7XO8 - chains A and D of the 6 polymer chains in the assembly; structure by electron microscopy, 3.48 A resolution.

Chain A:
Molecule: Spike glycoprotein
From: Severe acute respiratory syndrome coronavirus 2
Reference sequence: P0DTC2 (SPIKE_SARS2); aligned to UniProt positions 1-1270 over residues 4-1273 (the alignment contains insertions or deletions, so no single offset holds)
Chain sequence (1270 residues; each row starts with the number of its first residue):
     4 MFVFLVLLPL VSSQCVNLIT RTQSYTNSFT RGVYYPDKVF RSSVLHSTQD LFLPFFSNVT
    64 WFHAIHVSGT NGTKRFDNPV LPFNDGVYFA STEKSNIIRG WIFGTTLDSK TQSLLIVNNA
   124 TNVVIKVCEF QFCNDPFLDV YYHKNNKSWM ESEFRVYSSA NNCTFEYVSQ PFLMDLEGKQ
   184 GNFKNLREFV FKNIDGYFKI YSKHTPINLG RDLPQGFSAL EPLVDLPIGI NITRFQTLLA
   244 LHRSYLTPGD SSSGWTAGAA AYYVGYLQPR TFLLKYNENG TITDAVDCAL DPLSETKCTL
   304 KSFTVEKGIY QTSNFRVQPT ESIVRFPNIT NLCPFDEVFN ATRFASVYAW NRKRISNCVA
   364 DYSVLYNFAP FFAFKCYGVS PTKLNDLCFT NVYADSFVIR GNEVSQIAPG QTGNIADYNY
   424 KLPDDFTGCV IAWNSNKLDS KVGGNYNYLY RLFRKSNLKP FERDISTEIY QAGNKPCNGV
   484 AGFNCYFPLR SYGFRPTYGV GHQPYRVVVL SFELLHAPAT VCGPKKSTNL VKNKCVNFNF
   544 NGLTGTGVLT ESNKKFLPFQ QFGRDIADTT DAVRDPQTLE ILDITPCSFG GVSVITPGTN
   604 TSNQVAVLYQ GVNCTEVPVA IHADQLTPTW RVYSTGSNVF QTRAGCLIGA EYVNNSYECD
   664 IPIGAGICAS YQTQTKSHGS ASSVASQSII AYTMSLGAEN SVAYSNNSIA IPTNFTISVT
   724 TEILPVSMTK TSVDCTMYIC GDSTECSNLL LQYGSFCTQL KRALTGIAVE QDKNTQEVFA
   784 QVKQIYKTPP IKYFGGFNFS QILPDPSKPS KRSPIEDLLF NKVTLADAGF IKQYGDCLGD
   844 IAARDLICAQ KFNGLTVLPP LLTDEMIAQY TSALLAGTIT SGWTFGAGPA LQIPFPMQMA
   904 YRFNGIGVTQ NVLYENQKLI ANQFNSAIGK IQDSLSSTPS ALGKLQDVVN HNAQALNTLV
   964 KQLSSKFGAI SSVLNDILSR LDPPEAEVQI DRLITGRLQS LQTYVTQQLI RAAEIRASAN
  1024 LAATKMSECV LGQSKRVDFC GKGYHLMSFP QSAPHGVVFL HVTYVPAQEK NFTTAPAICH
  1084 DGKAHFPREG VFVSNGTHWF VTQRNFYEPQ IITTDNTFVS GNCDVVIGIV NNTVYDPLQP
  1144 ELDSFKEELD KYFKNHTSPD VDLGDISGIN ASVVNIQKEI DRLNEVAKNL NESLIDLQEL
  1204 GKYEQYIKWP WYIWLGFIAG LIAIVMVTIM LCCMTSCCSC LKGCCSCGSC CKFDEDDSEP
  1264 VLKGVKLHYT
Disordered / not traced: 4-26, 71-79, 143-156, 177-186, 211-214, 621-639, 677-689, 829-853, 1147-1273
Sequence notes: variant I22 (Thr19 in P0DTC2), S27 (Ala in P0DTC2), D142 (Gly in P0DTC2), G213 (Val in P0DTC2), D339 (Gly in P0DTC2), F371 (Ser in P0DTC2), P373 (Ser in P0DTC2), F375 (Ser in P0DTC2), A376 (Thr in P0DTC2), N405 (Asp in P0DTC2), S408 (Arg in P0DTC2), N417 (Lys in P0DTC2), K440 (Asn in P0DTC2), N477 (Ser in P0DTC2), K478 (Thr in P0DTC2), A484 (Glu in P0DTC2), R493 (Gln in P0DTC2), R498 (Gln in P0DTC2), Y501 (Asn in P0DTC2), H505 (Tyr in P0DTC2), G614 (Asp in P0DTC2), Y655 (His in P0DTC2), K679 (Asn in P0DTC2), H681 (Pro in P0DTC2), K764 (Asn in P0DTC2), Y796 (Asp in P0DTC2), H954 (Gln in P0DTC2), K969 (Asn in P0DTC2); engineered mutation G682 (Arg in P0DTC2), S683 (Arg in P0DTC2), S685 (Arg in P0DTC2), P817 (Phe in P0DTC2), P892 (Ala in P0DTC2), P899 (Ala in P0DTC2), P942 (Ala in P0DTC2), P986 (Lys in P0DTC2), P987 (Val in P0DTC2)
Cystine bridges: C131-C166, C291-C301, C480-C488, C538-C590, C617-C649, C662-C671, C738-C760, C743-C749, C1032-C1043, C1082-C1126
Covalently attached groups: N-acetylglucosamine (NAG) linked to N61, N122, N331, N603, N616, N657, N709, N801, N1074, N1098, N1134
UniProt features mapped onto this chain:
  - lipidation (S-palmitoyl cysteine): C1243, C1250, C1253
  - glycosylation (N-linked (GlcNAc...) asparagine): N20 (complex), N125 (hybrid), N334 (complex), N606 (hybrid)

Chain D:
Molecule: Angiotensin-converting enzyme 2
From: Homo sapiens
Notes: EC 3.4.17.23, 3.4.17.-
Reference sequence: Q9BYF1 (ACE2_HUMAN); numbering as in UniProt (aligned over 1-805)
Chain sequence (805 residues; numbered 1 to 805; the number before each row is that of its first residue):
     1 MSSSSWLLLS LVAVTAAQST IEEQAKTFLD KFNHEAEDLF YQSSLASWNY NTNITEENVQ
    61 NMNNAGDKWS AFLKEQSTLA QMYPLQEIQN LTVKLQLQAL QQNGSSVLSE DKSKRLNTIL
   121 NTMSTIYSTG KVCNPDNPQE CLLLEPGLNE IMANSLDYNE RLWAWESWRS EVGKQLRPLY
   181 EEYVVLKNEM ARANHYEDYG DYWRGDYEVN GVDGYDYSRG QLIEDVEHTF EEIKPLYEHL
   241 HAYVRAKLMN AYPSYISPIG CLPAHLLGDM WGRFWTNLYS LTVPFGQKPN IDVTDAMVDQ
   301 AWDAQRIFKE AEKFFVSVGL PNMTQGFWEN SMLTDPGNVQ KAVCHPTAWD LGKGDFRILM
   361 CTKVTMDDFL TAHHEMGHIQ YDMAYAAQPF LLRNGANEGF HEAVGEIMSL SAATPKHLKS
   421 IGLLSPDFQE DNETEINFLL KQALTIVGTL PFTYMLEKWR WMVFKGEIPK DQWMKKWWEM
   481 KREIVGVVEP VPHDETYCDP ASLFHVSNDY SFIRYYTRTL YQFQFQEALC QAAKHEGPLH
   541 KCDISNSTEA GQKLFNMLRL GKSEPWTLAL ENVVGAKNMN VRPLLNYFEP LFTWLKDQNK
   601 NSFVGWSTDW SPYADQSIKV RISLKSALGD KAYEWNDNEM YLFRSSVAYA MRQYFLKVKN
   661 QMILFGEEDV RVANLKPRIS FNFFVTAPKN VSDIIPRTEV EKAIRMSRSR INDAFRLNDN
   721 SLEFLGIQPT LGPPNQPPVS IWLIVFGVVM GVIVVGIVIL IFTGIRDRKK KNKARSGENP
   781 YASIDISKGE NNPGFQNTDD VQTSF
Disordered / not traced: 1-18, 614-805
Covalently attached groups: N-acetylglucosamine (NAG) linked to N90, N546
Metal / ion sites: Zn2+: H374, E402
UniProt features mapped onto this chain:
  - region: D30 to Y41 (Interaction with SARS-CoV spike glycoprotein), M82 to P84 (Interaction with SARS-CoV spike glycoprotein), K353 to R357 (Interaction with SARS-CoV spike glycoprotein), R652 to K659 (Essential for cleavage by ADAM17), R697 to R716 (Essential for cleavage by TMPRSS11D and TMPRSS2)
  - motif: E778 to I786 (LIR), Y781 to D785 (SH2-binding), Y781 to I784 (Endocytic sorting signal), N792 to F795 (PTB), T803 to F805 (PDZ-binding)
  - active site: E375 (Proton acceptor), H505 (Proton donor)
  - binding site (chloride): R169, W477, K481
  - binding site (substrate): R273, H345, P346, Y515
  - binding site (Zn(2+)): H374, H378, E402
  - modified residue: Y781 (Phosphotyrosine), S783 (Phosphoserine)
  - glycosylation (N-linked (GlcNAc...) asparagine): N53, N90, N103, N322, N432, N546, N690
  - cross-link: K788 (Glycyl lysine isopeptide (Lys-Gly) (interchain with G-Cter in ubiquitin))
  - mutagenesis: S19 (S19P: Increases slightly the interaction with RBD domain of SARS-CoV-2 spike protein), Q24 to K26 (Slightly inhibits interaction with SARS-CoV spike glycoprotein), Q24 (Q24T: Increases slightly the interaction with RBD domain of SARS-CoV-2 spike protein), A25 (A25V: Increases slightly the interaction with RBD domain of SARS-CoV-2 spike protein), T27 (T27Y: Increases slightly the interaction with RBD domain of SARS-CoV-2 spike protein. In sACE2.v2.2; increases interaction with RBD domain of SARS-CoV-2 spike protein ...), L29 (L29F: Increases slightly the interaction with RBD domain of SARS-CoV-2 spike protein), K31 (K31D: Abolishes interaction with SARS-CoV spike glycoprotein; K31Y: Increases slightly the interaction with RBD domain of SARS-CoV-2 spike protein), N33 (N33D: Increases slightly the interaction with RBD domain of SARS-CoV-2 spike protein), H34 (H34A: Increases slightly the interaction with RBD domain of SARS-CoV-2 spike protein), E37 (E37A: No effect on interaction with SARS-CoV spike glycoprotein), D38 (D38A: No effect on interaction with SARS-CoV spike glycoprotein), L39 (L39R: Increases slightly the interaction with RBD domain of SARS-CoV-2 spike protein), 50 further mutagenesis entries in UniProt

How chain A and chain D interact:
Residue-residue contacts (33):
  Y449(A) - D38(D)  hydrogen bond
  Y449(A) - Q42(D)  hydrogen bond
  Y453(A) - H34(D)
  F456(A) - T27(D)
  F456(A) - K31(D)
  A475(A) - Q24(D)
  N477(A) - S19(D)
  F486(A) - L79(D)
  F486(A) - M82(D)  hydrophobic
  F486(A) - Y83(D)
  N487(A) - Q24(D)  hydrogen bond
  Y489(A) - T27(D)
  Y489(A) - F28(D)
  Y489(A) - K31(D)
  Y489(A) - Y83(D)
  R493(A) - K31(D)
  R493(A) - H34(D)
  R493(A) - E35(D)  salt bridge
  S494(A) - H34(D)  hydrogen bond (backbone-side chain)
  Y495(A) - K353(D)
  R498(A) - D38(D)  salt bridge
  R498(A) - Y41(D)
  R498(A) - Q42(D)
  T500(A) - Y41(D)  hydrogen bond
  T500(A) - N330(D)
  T500(A) - D355(D)
  T500(A) - R357(D)
  Y501(A) - Y41(D)  hydrophobic
  Y501(A) - K353(D)
  G502(A) - K353(D)  hydrogen bond (backbone-backbone)
  G502(A) - G354(D)
  H505(A) - K353(D)
  H505(A) - G354(D)
Other interface residues (no listed pair), chain A (17 interface residues in all): Y473
Other interface residues (no listed pair), chain D (19 interface residues in all): D30

Summary:
17 residues of chain A face 19 of chain D across their interface; the contacts include 6 hydrogen bonds and 2
salt bridges. Polar pairs include R493(A)-E35(D), R498(A)-D38(D) and Y449(A)-D38(D). N-acetylglucosamine is
covalently linked to N61(A), N122(A), N331(A), N603(A), N616(A) and N657(A) and 5 more.
Here chain A is Spike glycoprotein (Severe acute respiratory syndrome coronavirus 2) and chain D is
Angiotensin-converting enzyme 2 (Homo sapiens). Entry 7XO8 (SARS-CoV-2 Omicron BA.2 Variant Spike Trimer with
three human ACE2 Bound) was determined by electron microscopy together with 7XO4, 7XO5, 7XO6, 7XO7, 7XO9, 7XOA
and 3 further entries from the same study.
